Entry 2WP3 (X-ray diffraction, 1.48 A resolution); this record covers chains O and T.

# Chain O
Name: Obscurin-like protein 1
From: Homo sapiens
Notes: fragment: ig1, residues 1-106
Reference sequence: O75147 (OBSL1_HUMAN); residue numbers follow UniProt; this construct covers 1-106
Amino-acid sequence (109 residues; numbered -2 to 106; the number before each row is that of its first residue; numbers below 1 keep their minus sign (Gly-2 is residue -2)):
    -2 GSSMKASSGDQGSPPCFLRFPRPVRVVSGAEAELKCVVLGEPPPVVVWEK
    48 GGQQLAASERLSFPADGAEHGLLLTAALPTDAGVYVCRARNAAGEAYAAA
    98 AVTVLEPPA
Not modelled in the structure: -2 to 7, 105-106
Curated features (UniProtKB/Swiss-Prot):
  - region (Interaction with TTN): Phe17 to Arg19, Arg85 to Tyr94
  - modified residue: Ser10 (Phosphoserine)
  - mutagenesis: Phe17 (F17R: Diminishes binding affinity for TTN)
Disulfides: Cys33-Cys84
What the authors report for this chain:
  - specificity-determining residues: Phe17 (by similarity / conservation)
  - mutagenesis - F17R: decreased localization to obscurin

# Chain T
Name: Titin
From: Homo sapiens
Notes: EC 2.7.11.1; fragment: m10, residues 34252-34350
Reference sequence: Q8WZ42 (TITIN_HUMAN); residues 1-99 here correspond to UniProt positions 34252-34350 (UniProt number = residue number + 34251)
Amino-acid sequence (102 residues; row label = number of the first residue in the row; numbers below 1 keep their minus sign (Gly-2 is residue -2)):
    -2 GSSRGIPPKIEALPSDISIDEGKVLTVACAFTGEPTPEVTWSCGGRKIHS
    48 QEQGRFHIENTDDLTTLIIMDVQKQDGGLYTLSLGNEFGSDSATVNIHIR
    98 SI
Not modelled in the structure: -2 to 0
What the authors report for this chain:
  - disease-associated variants - H54P, L64P: decreased stability (proposed by the authors, not directly observed)
  - disease-associated variants - I55N: unchanged binding to Obscurin-like protein 1 (chain O)
  - mutagenesis - I55N (1.73-fold): increased binding to O1
  - contacts within the chain: Trp38-Ile55
  - mutagenesis - A9Y: abolished binding to O1
  - mutagenesis - A9Y: abolished localization to obscurin

# Chain O / chain T interface
Pairs across the interface (37; chain O residue first):
  Gln8(O) with Lys20(T)
  Pro11(O) with Val21(T), hydrophobic
  Pro12(O) with Thr23(T)
  Phe17(O) with Ala25(T); Cys26(T); Ala27(T), hydrophobic; Leu61(T), hydrophobic
  Arg19(O) with Ala27(T); Asp60(T), salt bridge
  Pro20(O) with Glu8(T)
  Val81(O) with Ala9(T), hydrophobic
  Arg85(O) with Arg97(T)
  Arg87(O) with Asp17(T), salt bridge; Arg97(T)
  Ala89(O) with Lys20(T), hydrogen bond (backbone-side chain)
  Ala90(O) with Lys20(T); Val21(T), hydrogen bond (backbone-backbone)
  Gly91(O) with Val21(T)
  Glu92(O) with Ser15(T); Ile16(T); Val21(T), hydrogen bond (backbone-backbone); Leu22(T); Thr23(T), hydrogen bond (backbone-backbone); Arg97(T), salt bridge
  Ala93(O) with Thr23(T)
  Tyr94(O) with Ile14(T), hydrophobic; Ser15(T), hydrogen bond (side chain-backbone); Leu22(T), hydrophobic; Thr23(T), hydrogen bond (backbone-backbone); Val24(T); Ala25(T), hydrogen bond (backbone-backbone)
  Ala95(O) with Ala25(T)
  Ala96(O) with Ala9(T); Leu10(T); Pro11(T)
  Ala97(O) with Ala9(T)
  Ala98(O) with Ala9(T)
Interface residues without a listed pair, chain O (21 interface residues in all): Phe14, Val83
Interface features reported in the paper:
  - pairs named by the authors: Phe17(O)-Ala25(T), Phe17(O)-Ala27(T), Phe17(O)-Leu61(T), Arg19(O)-Asp60(T) (salt bridge), Tyr94(O)-Ser15(T) (hydrogen bond), Ala96(O)-Ala9(T)
  - interface residues, chain O: Ala90(O), Glu92(O), Tyr94(O)
  - hot spots on chain O (mutagenesis) - F17R: decreased binding to Titin (chain T)
  - interface residues, chain T: Ala9(T), Val21(T), Thr23(T), Ala25(T)

# In short
The interface between chain O and chain T involves 21 residues on one side and 19 on the other, with 7
hydrogen bonds and 3 salt bridges. Among the polar pairs are Arg19(O)-Asp60(T), Arg87(O)-Asp17(T) and
Glu92(O)-Arg97(T). The authors report contacts between Phe17(O) and Ala25(T), Phe17(O) and Ala27(T) and
Phe17(O) and Leu61(T) among others; a salt bridge between Arg19(O) and Asp60(T); a hydrogen bond between
Tyr94(O) and Ser15(T). The paper reports that H54P and L64P of chain T reduce stability; interface residues
Ala90(O), Glu92(O) and Ala9(T) among others; 5 substitutions were tested in all.
Here chain O is Obscurin-like protein 1 and chain T is Titin, both from Homo sapiens. Entry 2WP3 (Crystal
structure of the Titin M10-Obscurin like 1 Ig complex) was determined by X-ray diffraction together with 2WWK
and 2WWM from the same study.
